PDB entry 6BGD | X-ray diffraction, 1.47 A resolution | chain A

# Chain A
Molecule: Glucose/galactose-binding lipoprotein
Organism: Treponema pallidum (strain Nichols)
Reference sequence: Q08255 (MGLB_TREPA); residues 11-378 here correspond to UniProt positions 36-403 (UniProt number = residue number + 25)
Chain sequence (378 residues; numbered 1 to 378; the number before each row is that of its first residue):
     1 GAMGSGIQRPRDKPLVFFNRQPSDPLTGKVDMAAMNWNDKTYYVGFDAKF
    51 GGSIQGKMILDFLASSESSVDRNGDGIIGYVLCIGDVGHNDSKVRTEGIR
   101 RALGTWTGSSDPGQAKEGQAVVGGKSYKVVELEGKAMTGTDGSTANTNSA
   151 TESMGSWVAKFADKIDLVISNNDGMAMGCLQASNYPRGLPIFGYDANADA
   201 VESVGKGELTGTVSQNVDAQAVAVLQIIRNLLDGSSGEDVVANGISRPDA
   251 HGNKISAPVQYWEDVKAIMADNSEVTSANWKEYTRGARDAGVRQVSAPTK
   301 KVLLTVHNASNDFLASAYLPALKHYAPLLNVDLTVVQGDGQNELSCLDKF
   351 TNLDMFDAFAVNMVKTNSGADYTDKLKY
Not modelled in the structure: 1-5
Differences from the reference sequence: expression tag (1-10); engineered mutation Ala145 (Trp170 in Q08255)
Ion coordination: Ca2+: Asp71, Asn73, Asp75, Ile77, Asp166
What the authors report for this chain:
  - mutagenesis - W145A (K D = 12.7 uM): decreased binding to d-glucose

# Overview
The Ca2+ site is built by Asp71, Asn73, Asp75, Ile77 and Asp166. The paper reports that W145A reduces binding
to d-glucose.
Chain A is Glucose/galactose-binding lipoprotein (Treponema pallidum (strain Nichols)); the structure, The
crystal structure of the W145A variant of TpMglB-2 (Tp0684) with bound ligand, was determined by X-ray
diffraction (same publication as 6BGC).
